PDB entry 2WFF | X-ray diffraction, 4.00 A resolution | chains 1 and 2 of the 4 polymer chains in the assembly

== Chain 1 ==
Molecule: P1
Source organism: Equine rhinitis a virus
Notes: fragment: capsid protein vp1, residues 537-782
UniProtKB: B9VV85 (B9VV85_9PICO); residues 1-246 here correspond to UniProt positions 537-782 (UniProt number = residue number + 536)
Chain sequence (246 residues; numbered 1 to 246; the number before each row is that of its first residue):
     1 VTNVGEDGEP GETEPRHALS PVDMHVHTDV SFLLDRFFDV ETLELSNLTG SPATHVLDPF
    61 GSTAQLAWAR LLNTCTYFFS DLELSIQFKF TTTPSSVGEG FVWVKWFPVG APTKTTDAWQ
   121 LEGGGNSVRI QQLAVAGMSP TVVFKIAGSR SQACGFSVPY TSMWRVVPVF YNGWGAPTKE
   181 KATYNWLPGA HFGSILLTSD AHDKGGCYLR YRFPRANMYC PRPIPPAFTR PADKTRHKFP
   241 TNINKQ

== Chain 2 ==
Molecule: P1
Source organism: Equine rhinitis a virus
Notes: fragment: capsid protein vp2, residues 81-310
UniProtKB: B9VV85 (B9VV85_9PICO); residues 1-230 here correspond to UniProt positions 81-310 (UniProt number = residue number + 80)
Chain sequence (230 residues; numbered 1 to 230; the number before each row is that of its first residue):
     1 DKKTEETTNI EDRIETTVVG VTIINSQGSV GTTYCYSKPD GRPPSTVSDP VTRLGPTLSR
    61 HYTFKVGEWP HSQSHGHAWI CPLPSDKLKK MGSFHEVVKA HHLVKNGWDV VVQVNASFAH
   121 SGALCVAAVP EYEHTHEKAL KWSELEEPAY TYQQLSVFPH QLLNLRTNSS VHLVMPYIGP
   181 GPTTNLTLHN PWTIVILILS ELTGPGQTVP VTMSVAPIDA MVNGPLPNPE
Not modelled in the structure: 1-11
Sequence notes: conflict Val21 (Ala101 in B9VV85), Ser85 (Gly165 in B9VV85)
Reported in the primary citation:
  - higher-order assembly contacts with a neighbouring P1: Ile14 to Gln27
  - conformationally variable residues (order/disorder transition): Asp12 to Val30

== Interface between chain 1 and chain 2 ==
Residue-residue contacts - 58 pairs, chain 1 then chain 2:
  Glu6(1) - Gln161(2)
  Glu6(1) - Leu162(2)  hydrogen bond (backbone-backbone)
  Glu6(1) - Leu163(2)
  Glu6(1) - Asn164(2)  hydrogen bond (side chain-backbone)
  Glu6(1) - Thr167(2)
  Glu6(1) - Asn168(2)  hydrogen bond
  Asp7(1) - Thr33(2)  hydrogen bond
  Asp7(1) - Gln161(2)
  Gly8(1) - His160(2)
  Gly8(1) - Gln161(2)
  Thr76(1) - Pro130(2)
  Thr76(1) - Glu131(2)
  Tyr77(1) - Glu131(2)
  Tyr77(1) - Ile178(2)
  Tyr77(1) - Gly179(2)
  Trp164(1) - Gly181(2)
  Arg165(1) - Gly179(2)  hydrogen bond (side chain-backbone)
  Arg165(1) - Pro180(2)  hydrogen bond (side chain-backbone)
  Arg165(1) - Gly181(2)
  Arg165(1) - Pro182(2)
  Val166(1) - Pro180(2)
  Pro168(1) - Pro180(2)  hydrophobic
  Phe170(1) - Glu131(2)
  Tyr171(1) - Glu131(2)
  Tyr171(1) - Pro180(2)  hydrophobic
  Tyr171(1) - His189(2)
  Asn172(1) - Glu131(2)  hydrogen bond (backbone-side chain)
  Asn172(1) - Tyr132(2)
  Asn172(1) - Thr135(2)
  Asn172(1) - Ala139(2)
  Asn172(1) - His189(2)
  Asn172(1) - Asn190(2)  hydrogen bond (side chain-backbone)
  Asn172(1) - Thr193(2)
  Gly173(1) - Leu188(2)
  Gly173(1) - His189(2)
  Trp174(1) - Glu137(2)  hydrogen bond
  Trp174(1) - Leu140(2)  hydrophobic
  Trp174(1) - Leu188(2)  hydrogen bond (backbone-backbone)
  Ala176(1) - Leu188(2)
  Lys179(1) - Thr187(2)
  Glu180(1) - Glu137(2)
  Lys181(1) - Glu137(2)  hydrogen bond (backbone-side chain)
  Tyr184(1) - His134(2)
  Tyr184(1) - Thr135(2)  hydrogen bond
  Tyr184(1) - Glu137(2)
  Tyr184(1) - Ala139(2)
  Cys220(1) - Ile178(2)  hydrophobic
  Pro221(1) - Tyr36(2)
  Arg222(1) - Pro130(2)
  Arg222(1) - Glu131(2)  hydrogen bond (side chain-backbone)
  Arg222(1) - Glu133(2)
  Arg222(1) - Val157(2)
  Pro223(1) - Gln154(2)
  Pro223(1) - Val157(2)  hydrophobic
  Pro223(1) - Phe158(2)
  Ile224(1) - Gln154(2)  hydrogen bond (backbone-side chain)
  Pro225(1) - Tyr150(2)
  Pro226(1) - Tyr150(2)
Other interface residues (no listed pair), chain 1 (27 interface residues in all): Ala182
Other interface residues (no listed pair), chain 2 (36 interface residues in all): Pro82, His136, Tyr177, Thr184

== In short ==
Chain 1 and chain 2 form an interface of 27 and 36 residues respectively; the contacts include 14 hydrogen
bonds. Polar pairs include Glu6(1)-Asn164(2), Glu6(1)-Asn168(2) and Asp7(1)-Thr33(2). From the paper:
conformational variability at Asp12(2); higher-order assembly contacts with a neighbouring P1 through
Ile14(2).
Chain 1 is P1 and chain 2 is P1, both from Equine rhinitis a virus; the structure, Equine Rhinitis A Virus,
was determined by X-ray diffraction together with 2WS9 from the same study.
